Entry 8BVH (electron microscopy, 3.60 A resolution); this record covers chains K and A of the 23 polymer chains in the assembly.

# Chain K
Molecule: RNA-binding protein Hfq
Source organism: Pseudomonas aeruginosa
UniProtKB: A0A2V3F1A3 (A0A2V3F1A3_PSEAI); residues 1-82 here = UniProt positions 1-82
Amino-acid sequence (82 residues; numbered 1 to 82; the number before each row is that of its first residue):
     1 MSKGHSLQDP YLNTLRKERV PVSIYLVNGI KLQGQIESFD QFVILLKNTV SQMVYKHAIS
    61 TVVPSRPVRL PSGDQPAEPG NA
Unresolved in the structure: 1-4, 72-82

# Chain A
Molecule: amiE
Sequence (108 nucleotides; numbered -13 to 83 plus 45 insertion-coded residues; 34 numbers in that range are skipped by the numbering (no residue carries them; nothing is unmodelled there); the number before each row is that of its first residue; a row labelled like 16A-16Z holds insertion residues (16A, then the next letters in order); numbers below 1 keep their minus sign (U-13 is residue -13)):
   -13 UUUUUUCGUC CCGAAAAAAU AACAACAAGA
16A-16Z GGUGAUAUCCAUGCGUCACGGCGAUA
17A-17B UU
    19 NNNN
    30 NNNN
    45 UCCAGCAGCA ACGACACCG
63A-63Q UCGGAGUGGCGGUGGUC
    78 AACUAC
Unresolved in the structure: -13 to 0, 16A-16Z, 17A-17B, 63A-63Q

# How chain K and chain A interact
Contacting residue pairs (13):
  Tyr25(K) - C46(A)  stacking on the base
  Leu26(K) - G49(A)  base contact
  Gly29(K) - C46(A)  hydrogen bond to the sugar
  Gly29(K) - C47(A)  sugar contact
  Ile30(K) - A48(A)  phosphate contact
  Ile30(K) - G49(A)  base contact
  Lys31(K) - A48(A)  hydrogen bond to the phosphate
  Leu32(K) - A48(A)  base contact
  Gln33(K) - A48(A)  hydrogen bond to the base
  Asn48(K) - A48(A)  base contact
  Gln52(K) - A48(A)  hydrogen bond to the base
  Gln52(K) - G49(A)  base contact
  Thr61(K) - C46(A)  base contact
Also at the interface, not in a pair above, chain K (12 interface residues in all): Asn28, Val63

# Overview
The interface between chain K and chain A involves 12 residues on one side and 4 on the other; the contacts
include 4 hydrogen bonds and 1 aromatic stacking contact. Polar contacts include Gln33(K)-A48(A),
Gln52(K)-A48(A) and Gly29(K)-C46(A).
Chain K is RNA-binding protein Hfq (Pseudomonas aeruginosa) and chain A is amiE; the structure, Cryo-EM
structure of the Hfq-Crc-amiE translation repression assembly, was determined by electron microscopy together
with 8BVJ and 8BVM from the same study.
